6O5B - chains E and A of the 12 polymer chains in the assembly; structure by electron microscopy, 3.60 A resolution.

# Chain E (and A)
Name: Calcium uniporter protein, mitochondrial
Source organism: Homo sapiens
Notes: chain A of this document is another copy of the same molecule, construct and numbering; everything in this record applies to it too
Reference sequence: Q8NE86 (MCU_HUMAN); residues 1-351 here = UniProt positions 1-351
Chain sequence (351 residues; each row starts with the number of its first residue):
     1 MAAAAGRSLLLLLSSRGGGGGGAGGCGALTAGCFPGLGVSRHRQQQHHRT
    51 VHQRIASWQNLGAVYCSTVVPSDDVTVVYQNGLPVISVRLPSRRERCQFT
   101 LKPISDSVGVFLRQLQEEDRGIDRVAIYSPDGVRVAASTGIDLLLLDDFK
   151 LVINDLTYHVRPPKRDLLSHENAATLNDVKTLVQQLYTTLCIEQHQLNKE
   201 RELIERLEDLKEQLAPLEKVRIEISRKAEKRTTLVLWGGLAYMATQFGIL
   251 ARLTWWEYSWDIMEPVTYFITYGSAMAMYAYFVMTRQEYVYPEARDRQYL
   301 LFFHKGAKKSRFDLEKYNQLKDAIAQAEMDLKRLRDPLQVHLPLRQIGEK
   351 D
Unresolved in the structure: 1-73, 344-351 (chain A: 1-73, 347-351)
Curated features (UniProtKB/Swiss-Prot):
  - region: Thr285 to Val290 (Juxtamembrane helix)
  - motif: Trp260 to Tyr268 (Selectivity filter)
  - binding site (Ca(2+)): Glu264
  - modified residue: Ser57 (Phosphoserine), Ser92 (Phosphoserine), Cys97 (S-glutathionyl cysteine), Lys332 (N6-acetyllysine)
  - mutagenesis: Ser57 (S57A: Decreased MCU current; when associated with A-92), Cys66 (C66A: Does not affect glutathionylation in response to reactive oxygen species), Ser92 (S92A: Decreased MCU current; when associated with A-57; S92A: Impairs calcium uptake, but has no effect on oligomerization and interaction with MICU1 and MICU2), Cys97 (C97A: Abolished glutathionylation in response to reactive oxygen species), Asp123 (D123R: No effect on calcium uptake in presence of high concentrations of calcium. Abolished dimerization of MCU), Lys180 (K180A: No effect on calcium uptake, oligomerization and interaction with MICU1 and MICU2), Cys191 (C191A: Does not affect glutathionylation in response to reactive oxygen species), Leu240 (L240W: Abolished calcium uptake), Ala241 (A241W: Abolished interaction with EMRE/SMDT1 and calcium uptake), Gly248 (G248W: Abolished calcium uptake), Glu257 (E257A: According to a report, inhibits calcium uptake. According to a subsequent report, does not affect greatly calcium uptake; E257S: Does not affect greatly calcium uptake), Ser259 (S259A: Does not inhibit calcium uptake. Strongly reduced sensitivity to ruthenium red inhibition; S259R: Prevents entrance of calcium into the pore), 16 further mutagenesis entries in UniProt
Ion coordination: Ca2+: Glu264 (shared with Glu264(A) of chain A; 1 residue of chain C; 1 residue of chain G)
Reported in the primary citation:
  - Ca2+ coordination: Glu264
  - mutagenesis - D123R: abolished binding to dimerization of HsMCU
  - post-translational modification sites: Cys97 (citing earlier work)

# Chain E / chain A interface
Residue-residue contacts (60; chain E residue first):
  Lys102(E) - Arg201(A)
  Val183(E) - Leu186(A)
  Val183(E) - Leu190(A)  hydrophobic
  Thr189(E) - Asn81(A)
  Leu190(E) - Lys180(A)
  Cys191(E) - Asn81(A)
  Cys191(E) - Gly82(A)
  Ile192(E) - Lys180(A)
  Ile192(E) - Val183(A)  hydrophobic
  Ile192(E) - Gln184(A)
  Glu193(E) - Lys102(A)
  Gln194(E) - Lys102(A)
  Gln194(E) - Pro103(A)
  Gln194(E) - Ile104(A)
  His195(E) - Asn177(A)  hydrogen bond
  His195(E) - Lys180(A)
  Gln196(E) - Gln184(A)
  Leu197(E) - Ile104(A)  hydrophobic
  Arg201(E) - Ile104(A)
  Leu236(E) - Tyr279(A)  hydrogen bond (backbone-side chain)
  Leu236(E) - Phe282(A)  hydrophobic
  Trp237(E) - Val283(A)  hydrophobic
  Trp237(E) - Met284(A)  hydrophobic
  Gly239(E) - Tyr279(A)
  Leu240(E) - Tyr279(A)  hydrophobic
  Met243(E) - Tyr272(A)  hydrogen bond (backbone-side chain)
  Met243(E) - Met276(A)  hydrophobic
  Ala244(E) - Met276(A)  hydrophobic
  Gln246(E) - Tyr272(A)  hydrogen bond
  Phe247(E) - Phe269(A)  hydrophobic
  Phe247(E) - Tyr272(A)  hydrophobic
  Leu250(E) - Phe269(A)
  Ala251(E) - Phe269(A)  hydrophobic
  Trp255(E) - Pro265(A)  hydrophobic
  Trp255(E) - Phe269(A)  hydrophobic
  Trp260(E) - Glu264(A)  hydrogen bond
  Trp260(E) - Pro265(A)  hydrophobic
  Glu264(E) - Glu264(A)
  Thr267(E) - Tyr268(A)
  Thr271(E) - Tyr268(A)
  Val290(E) - Glu288(A)
  Tyr291(E) - Tyr279(A)  hydrophobic
  Tyr291(E) - Phe282(A)
  Tyr291(E) - Glu288(A)  hydrogen bond (backbone-side chain)
  Pro292(E) - Phe282(A)  hydrophobic
  Pro292(E) - Glu288(A)
  Arg295(E) - Phe282(A)
  Arg333(E) - Gln346(A)
  Asp336(E) - Arg333(A)  salt bridge
  Asp336(E) - Gln346(A)
  Pro337(E) - Lys199(A)
  Leu338(E) - Gln196(A)
  Leu338(E) - Lys199(A)
  Leu338(E) - Leu334(A)  hydrophobic
  Gln339(E) - Leu344(A)
  Gln339(E) - Arg345(A)  hydrogen bond (side chain-backbone)
  Gln339(E) - Gln346(A)
  Val340(E) - Thr188(A)
  Val340(E) - His195(A)
  His341(E) - Gln184(A)
Also at the interface, not in a pair above, chain E (46 interface residues in all): Ile104, Lys180, Gln184, Leu186, Tyr187, Glu229, Thr254, Asp261
Also at the interface, not in a pair above, chain A (42 interface residues in all): Leu83, Ser105, Tyr187, Leu197, Asp261, Val266, Ala275, Ala280, Arg286, Asp330

# In short
The interface between chain E and chain A involves 46 residues on one side and 42 on the other; the contacts
include 7 hydrogen bonds and 1 salt bridge. Among the polar pairs are Asp336(E)-Arg333(A), His195(E)-Asn177(A)
and Leu236(E)-Tyr279(A). From the paper: D123R of chain E abolishes binding to dimerization of HsMCU; Ca2+
coordination by Glu264(E).
Both chains are Calcium uniporter protein, mitochondrial (Homo sapiens). Entry 6O5B (Monomer of a cation
channel) was determined by electron microscopy together with 6O58 from the same study.
